Entry 6DG7 (electron microscopy, 3.32 A resolution); this record covers chains B and C of the 5 polymer chains in the assembly.

Chain B (and C):
Protein: 5-hydroxytryptamine receptor 3A
Source organism: Mus musculus
Notes: chain C of this document is another copy of the same molecule, construct and numbering; everything in this record applies to it too
UniProt: E9QLC0 (E9QLC0_MOUSE); residues 8-462 here correspond to UniProt positions 35-489 (UniProt number = residue number + 27)
Sequence (455 residues; each row starts with the number of its first residue):
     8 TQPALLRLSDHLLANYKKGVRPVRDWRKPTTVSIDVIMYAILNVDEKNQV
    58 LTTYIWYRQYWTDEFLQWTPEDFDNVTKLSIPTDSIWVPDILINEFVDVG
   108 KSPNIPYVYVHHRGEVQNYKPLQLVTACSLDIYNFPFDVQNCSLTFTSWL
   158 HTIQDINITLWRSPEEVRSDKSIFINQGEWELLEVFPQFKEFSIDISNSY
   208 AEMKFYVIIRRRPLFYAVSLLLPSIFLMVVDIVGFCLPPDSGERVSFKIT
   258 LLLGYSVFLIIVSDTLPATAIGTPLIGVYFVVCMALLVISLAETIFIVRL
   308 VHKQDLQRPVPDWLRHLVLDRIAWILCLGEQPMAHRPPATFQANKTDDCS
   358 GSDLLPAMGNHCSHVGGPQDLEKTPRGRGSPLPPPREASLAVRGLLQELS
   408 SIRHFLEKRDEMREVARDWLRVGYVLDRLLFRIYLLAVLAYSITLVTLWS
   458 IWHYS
Disordered / not traced: 333-396
Disulfides: Cys135-Cys149
Covalent attachments: N-acetylglucosamine (NAG) linked to Asn82, Asn164
Small-molecule neighbours:
  - serotonin (SRO), molecule 1: Trp63, Tyr64, Arg65
  - serotonin (SRO), molecule 2: Thr154, Ser155, Trp156, Phe199, Ile201, Tyr207
Reported in the primary citation:
  - binding site for serotonin: Trp63, Arg65, Trp156

How chain B and chain C interact:
Contacting residue pairs (89; chain B residue first):
  Leu12(B) with Val27(C), hydrophobic; Trp33(C), hydrophobic
  Leu13(B) with Phe72(C), hydrophobic
  Ser16(B) with Val27(C)
  Asp17(B) with Lys24(C), salt bridge
  Tyr46(B) with Glu102(C), hydrogen bond
  Leu49(B) with Asn55(C)
  Asn50(B) with Asn55(C), hydrogen bond
  Tyr61(B) with Phe103(C)
  Trp63(B) with Asn101(C); Trp156(C); Phe199(C), hydrophobic
  Asp81(B) with Trp33(C), hydrogen bond (backbone-side chain)
  Asn82(B) with Trp33(C); Arg34(C)
  Ser87(B) with Gly26(C); His158(C)
  Ile88(B) with Gly26(C)
  Pro89(B) with Gly26(C)
  Lys108(B) with Asp105(C); Val106(C)
  Pro110(B) with Leu99(C), hydrophobic; Phe103(C)
  Tyr114(B) with Trp94(C), hydrogen bond; Val95(C), hydrogen bond (side chain-backbone); Leu157(C), hydrophobic
  Tyr116(B) with Leu157(C), hydrogen bond (side chain-backbone); His158(C); Thr159(C)
  Tyr126(B) with Trp156(C), hydrogen bond (backbone-side chain); Leu157(C), hydrophobic; Tyr207(C)
  Lys127(B) with Trp156(C)
  Pro128(B) with Leu99(C), hydrophobic; Trp156(C)
  Gln130(B) with Phe103(C); Val104(C), hydrogen bond (side chain-backbone); Asp105(C)
  Ser179(B) with Ile201(C)
  Gln184(B) with Ser136(C), hydrogen bond
  Gly185(B) with Ile278(C)
  Glu186(B) with Ala277(C); Ile278(C)
  Arg219(B) with Ile278(C)
  Leu221(B) with Ile278(C); Thr280(C)
  Phe222(B) with Thr276(C); Ala277(C); Ile278(C); Gly279(C); Thr280(C)
  Leu229(B) with Val288(C), hydrophobic
  Phe233(B) with Met291(C), hydrophobic; Val295(C), hydrophobic
  Val240(B) with Leu298(C), hydrophobic; Ala299(C), hydrophobic; Ile302(C)
  Cys243(B) with Ile302(C), hydrophobic; Arg306(C), hydrogen bond (backbone-side chain)
  Leu244(B) with Ile302(C)
  Pro245(B) with Arg306(C)
  Asp247(B) with His309(C), salt bridge
  Glu250(B) with Gly249(C); Val252(C)
  Phe254(B) with Ile256(C), hydrophobic; Leu298(C), hydrophobic
  Thr257(B) with Ile256(C); Leu260(C)
  Gly261(B) with Leu260(C)
  Phe265(B) with Ile267(C), hydrophobic
  Ile268(B) with Ile267(C), hydrophobic
  Leu402(B) with Leu402(C), hydrophobic
  Leu403(B) with Leu402(C), hydrophobic; Glu405(C)
  Leu406(B) with Leu402(C), hydrophobic; Glu405(C)
  Arg410(B) with Glu405(C); Ile409(C)
  Asp417(B) with Phe412(C); Lys415(C), salt bridge
  Arg420(B) with Arg416(C)
  Glu421(B) with Lys415(C), salt bridge
  Arg424(B) with Gln311(C); Asp312(C), salt bridge
  Leu427(B) with Gln311(C); Asp312(C)
  Arg428(B) with Asp312(C)
  Tyr431(B) with Arg306(C), hydrogen bond
  Arg435(B) with Arg306(C)
Interface residues without a listed pair, chain B (60 interface residues in all): Ala11, Val83, Ser109, Ile112, Tyr223, Val237
Interface residues without a listed pair, chain C (57 interface residues in all): Arg28, Val30, Pro96, Asp97, Ala134, Val305, Gln314

Overview:
The interface between chain B and chain C involves 60 residues on one side and 57 on the other; the contacts
include 11 hydrogen bonds and 5 salt bridges. Among the polar pairs are Asp17(B)-Lys24(C), Asp247(B)-His309(C)
and Asp417(B)-Lys415(C). Bound to chain B: serotonin. The paper reports a binding site for serotonin at
Trp63(B), Arg65(B) and Trp156(B).
Chain B and chain C are both 5-hydroxytryptamine receptor 3A (Mus musculus); the structure, Full-length 5-HT3A
receptor in a serotonin-bound conformation- State 1, was determined by electron microscopy (same publication
as 6DG8).
